PDB entry 4IZN | X-ray diffraction, 2.15 A resolution | chains A and C of the 4 polymer chains in the assembly

[Chain A (and C)]
Protein: Fluorescent protein Dronpa
Notes: chain C of this document is another copy of the same molecule, construct and numbering; everything in this record applies to it too
UniProtKB: Q5TLG6 (Q5TLG6_9CNID); aligned to UniProt positions 1-224 over residues 1-224
Chain sequence (255 residues; each row starts with the number of its first residue; note: 2 numbers in that range are skipped by the numbering (no residue carries them; nothing is unmodelled there); numbers below 1 keep their minus sign (Met-32 is residue -32)):
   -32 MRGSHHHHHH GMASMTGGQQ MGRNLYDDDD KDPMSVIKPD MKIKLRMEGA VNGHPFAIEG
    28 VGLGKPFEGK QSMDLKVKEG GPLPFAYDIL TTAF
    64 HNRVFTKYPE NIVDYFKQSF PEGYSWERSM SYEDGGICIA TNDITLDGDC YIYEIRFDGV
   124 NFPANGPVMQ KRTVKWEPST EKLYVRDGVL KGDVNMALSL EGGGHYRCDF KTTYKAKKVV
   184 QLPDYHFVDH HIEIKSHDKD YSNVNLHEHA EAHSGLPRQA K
Unresolved in the structure: -32 to 0, 221-224 (chain C: -32 to 1, 221-224)
Differences from the reference sequence: expression tag (-32 to 0); engineered mutation Ala60 (Val in Q5TLG6), Thr69 (Ala in Q5TLG6), Ser94 (Asn in Q5TLG6), Ile102 (Asn in Q5TLG6), Gly218 (Glu in Q5TLG6); chromophore (64, 64, 64)
Modified positions: His64 (2-[1-amino-2-(1H-imidazol-5-yl)ethyl]-1-(carboxymethyl)-4-[(4-oxocyclohexa-2,5-dien-1-ylidene)methyl]-1H-imidazol-5-olate; CR8)
Covalent attachments: covalent link Phe61-His64
Ion coordination: K+: Lys134, Thr136, Glu164
Reported in the primary citation:
  - conformationally variable residues: Arg66

[How chain A and chain C interact]
Contacting residue pairs (42):
  Glu96(A) with Arg149(C), salt bridge
  Glu140(A) with Tyr188(C)
  Pro141(A) with Phe190(C)
  Ser142(A) with Lys145(C)
  Thr143(A) with Thr143(C); Lys145(C)
  Lys145(A) with Ser142(C); Thr143(C); Val157(C); Asn158(C), hydrogen bond (side chain-backbone)
  Tyr147(A) with His168(C); Arg170(C)
  Arg149(A) with Glu96(C), salt bridge; His168(C), hydrogen bond (side chain-backbone)
  Asp156(A) with Asn158(C); Arg170(C), salt bridge
  Val157(A) with Asn158(C)
  Asn158(A) with Lys145(C), hydrogen bond (backbone-side chain); Asp156(C), hydrogen bond (side chain-backbone); Val157(C); Asn158(C)
  Ala160(A) with Tyr188(C)
  His168(A) with Tyr147(C); Arg149(C), hydrogen bond (backbone-side chain); Tyr188(C)
  Arg170(A) with Tyr147(C); Asp156(C), salt bridge; Lys174(C)
  Lys174(A) with Arg170(C); Asp172(C), salt bridge
  Tyr188(A) with Glu140(C); Ala160(C); His168(C)
  Phe190(A) with Pro141(C)
  Asp192(A) with Leu219(C)
  His194(A) with Leu219(C), hydrogen bond (side chain-backbone); Pro220(C)
  His212(A) with Leu219(C)
  Leu219(A) with Asp192(C); His194(C); His212(C)
  Pro220(A) with His194(C)
Also at the interface, not in a pair above, chain A (29 interface residues in all): Tyr169, Asp172, His193, Glu196, Ala213, Glu214, Ser217
Also at the interface, not in a pair above, chain C (28 interface residues in all): His193, Ala213, Glu214, Ser217, Gly218

[Overview]
29 residues of chain A and 28 residues of chain C are in contact, with 6 hydrogen bonds and 5 salt bridges.
Polar pairs include Glu96(A)-Arg149(C), Asp156(A)-Arg170(C) and Lys174(A)-Asp172(C). Lys134(A), Thr136(A) and
Glu164(A) coordinate K+. The paper reports conformational variability at Arg66(A).
Chain A and chain C are both Fluorescent protein Dronpa; the structure, Structure of pcDronpa-A69T mutant, was
determined by X-ray diffraction, deposited together with 4HQ8, 4HQ9 and 4HQC.
